PDB entry 8YTN | X-ray diffraction, 1.72 A resolution | chain A

[Chain A]
Name: Single-chain Fv antibody of E11
From: Mus musculus
Notes: antibody fragment or engineered binder
Sequence (248 residues; each row starts with the number of its first residue):
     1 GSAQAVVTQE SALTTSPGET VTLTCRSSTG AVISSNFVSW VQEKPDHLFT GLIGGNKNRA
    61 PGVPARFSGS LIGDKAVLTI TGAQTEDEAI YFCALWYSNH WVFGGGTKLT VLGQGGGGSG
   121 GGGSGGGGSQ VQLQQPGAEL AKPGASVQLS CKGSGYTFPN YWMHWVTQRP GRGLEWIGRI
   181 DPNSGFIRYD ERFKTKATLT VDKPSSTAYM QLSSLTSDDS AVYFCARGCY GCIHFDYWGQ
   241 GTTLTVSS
Disordered / not traced: 1-2, 115-128
Disulfides: Cys-25/Cys-93, Cys-151/Cys-225, Cys-229/Cys-232

[Summary]
Chain A is Single-chain Fv antibody of E11 (Mus musculus); the structure, Single-chain Fv antibody of E11, was
determined by X-ray diffraction, deposited together with 8YTO and 8YTP.
